Entry 8JSP (electron microscopy, 3.65 A resolution); this record covers chains B and G of the 5 polymer chains in the assembly.

# Chain B
Name: Guanine nucleotide-binding protein G(I)/G(S)/G(T) subunit beta-1
From: Homo sapiens
UniProtKB: P62873 (GBB1_HUMAN); residues 13-340 here = UniProt positions 13-340
Amino-acid sequence (328 residues; each row starts with the number of its first residue):
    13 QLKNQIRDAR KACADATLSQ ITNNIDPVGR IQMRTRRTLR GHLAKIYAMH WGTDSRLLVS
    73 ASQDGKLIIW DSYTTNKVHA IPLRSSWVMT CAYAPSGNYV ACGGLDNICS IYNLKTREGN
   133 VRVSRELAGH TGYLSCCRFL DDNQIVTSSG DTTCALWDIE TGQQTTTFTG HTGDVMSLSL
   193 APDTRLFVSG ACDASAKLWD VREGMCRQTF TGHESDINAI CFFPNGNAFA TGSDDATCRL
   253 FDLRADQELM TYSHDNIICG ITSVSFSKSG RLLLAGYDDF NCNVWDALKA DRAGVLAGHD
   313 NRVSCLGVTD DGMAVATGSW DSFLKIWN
UniProt features mapped onto this chain:
  - modified residue: His266 (Phosphohistidine)
  - natural variant: Leu30 (L30F: In MRD42; uncertain significance), Arg52 (R52G: In MRD42), Gly64 (G64V: In MRD42), Asp76 (D76E: In MRD42; D76G: In MRD42), Gly77 (G77S: In MRD42), Lys78 (K78R: In MRD42), Ile80 (I80N: In MRD42; I80T: In MRD42), His91 (H91R: In MRD42; uncertain significance), Ala92 (A92T: In MRD42), Pro94 (P94S: In MRD42), Leu95 (L95P: In MRD42), Arg96 (R96L: In MRD42), 5 further natural variant entries in UniProt
Disulfides: Cys121-Cys149

# Chain G
Name: Guanine nucleotide-binding protein G(I)/G(S)/G(O) subunit gamma-2
From: Homo sapiens
UniProtKB: P59768 (GBG2_HUMAN); residue numbers follow UniProt; this construct covers 18-62
Amino-acid sequence (45 residues; row label = number of the first residue in the row):
    18 QLKMEANIDR IKVSKAAADL MAYCEAHAKE DPLLTPVPAS ENPFR

# How chain B and chain G interact
Contacting residue pairs (54):
  Leu14(B) with Leu19(G), hydrophobic
  Ile18(B) with Arg27(G)
  Ala21(B) with Arg27(G)
  Arg22(B) with Arg27(G)
  Cys25(B) with Lys29(G); Val30(G)
  Asp27(B) with Lys29(G), salt bridge; Val30(G); Ser31(G)
  Ala28(B) with Val30(G)
  Leu30(B) with Met38(G)
  Ile33(B) with Met38(G), hydrophobic
  Thr34(B) with Met38(G)
  Val40(B) with Leu51(G), hydrophobic
  Ile43(B) with Leu50(G); Leu51(G)
  Arg48(B) with Phe61(G)
  Arg49(B) with Phe61(G), hydrogen bond (side chain-backbone)
  Tyr85(B) with Pro60(G); Phe61(G), hydrophobic
  Met217(B) with Gln18(G)
  Cys218(B) with Met21(G)
  Arg219(B) with Glu22(G)
  Gln220(B) with Glu22(G); Ile25(G)
  Thr221(B) with Glu22(G), hydrogen bond
  Asn237(B) with Asp36(G); Tyr40(G)
  Arg256(B) with Ile28(G)
  Ala257(B) with Arg27(G)
  Asp258(B) with Arg27(G), hydrogen bond (backbone-side chain)
  Gln259(B) with Arg27(G), hydrogen bond
  Leu261(B) with Leu37(G), hydrophobic
  Ser279(B) with Asp48(G); Leu50(G)
  Lys280(B) with Glu47(G); Asp48(G)
  Ser281(B) with Cys41(G); His44(G); Asp48(G), hydrogen bond
  Arg283(B) with Ala45(G); Asp48(G); Leu51(G)
  Leu300(B) with Met38(G), hydrophobic; Cys41(G), hydrophobic
  Asp323(B) with Pro49(G)
  Gly324(B) with Pro49(G); Leu50(G)
  Met325(B) with Pro49(G), hydrophobic
  Ala326(B) with Phe61(G), hydrophobic
  Ile338(B) with Phe61(G), hydrophobic
  Trp339(B) with Phe61(G)
  Asn340(B) with Asn59(G); Phe61(G)
Interface residues without a listed pair, chain B (46 interface residues in all): Lys15, Ala24, Ala26, Met45, Ser84, Phe235, Asp254, Gly282
Interface residues without a listed pair, chain G (31 interface residues in all): Lys20, Ala23, Asp26, Ala33, Pro53, Arg62

# Overview
46 residues of chain B face 31 of chain G across their interface; the contacts include 5 hydrogen bonds and 1
salt bridge. Polar pairs include Asp27(B)-Lys29(G), Arg49(B)-Phe61(G) and Thr221(B)-Glu22(G).
Chain B is Guanine nucleotide-binding protein G(I)/G(S)/G(T) subunit beta-1 and chain G is Guanine
nucleotide-binding protein G(I)/G(S)/G(O) subunit gamma-2, both from Homo sapiens; the structure,
Ulotaront(SEP-363856)-bound Serotonin 1A (5-HT1A) receptor-Gi complex, was determined by electron microscopy.
